Entry 9G2B (electron microscopy, 3.20 A resolution); this record covers chains B and C of the 15 polymer chains in the assembly.

== Chain B ==
Protein: DNA-directed RNA polymerase I subunit RPA135
Source organism: Saccharomyces cerevisiae
Notes: EC 2.7.7.6
UniProt: P22138 (RPA2_YEAST); residues 1-1203 here = UniProt positions 1-1203
Chain sequence (1203 residues; row label = number of the first residue in the row):
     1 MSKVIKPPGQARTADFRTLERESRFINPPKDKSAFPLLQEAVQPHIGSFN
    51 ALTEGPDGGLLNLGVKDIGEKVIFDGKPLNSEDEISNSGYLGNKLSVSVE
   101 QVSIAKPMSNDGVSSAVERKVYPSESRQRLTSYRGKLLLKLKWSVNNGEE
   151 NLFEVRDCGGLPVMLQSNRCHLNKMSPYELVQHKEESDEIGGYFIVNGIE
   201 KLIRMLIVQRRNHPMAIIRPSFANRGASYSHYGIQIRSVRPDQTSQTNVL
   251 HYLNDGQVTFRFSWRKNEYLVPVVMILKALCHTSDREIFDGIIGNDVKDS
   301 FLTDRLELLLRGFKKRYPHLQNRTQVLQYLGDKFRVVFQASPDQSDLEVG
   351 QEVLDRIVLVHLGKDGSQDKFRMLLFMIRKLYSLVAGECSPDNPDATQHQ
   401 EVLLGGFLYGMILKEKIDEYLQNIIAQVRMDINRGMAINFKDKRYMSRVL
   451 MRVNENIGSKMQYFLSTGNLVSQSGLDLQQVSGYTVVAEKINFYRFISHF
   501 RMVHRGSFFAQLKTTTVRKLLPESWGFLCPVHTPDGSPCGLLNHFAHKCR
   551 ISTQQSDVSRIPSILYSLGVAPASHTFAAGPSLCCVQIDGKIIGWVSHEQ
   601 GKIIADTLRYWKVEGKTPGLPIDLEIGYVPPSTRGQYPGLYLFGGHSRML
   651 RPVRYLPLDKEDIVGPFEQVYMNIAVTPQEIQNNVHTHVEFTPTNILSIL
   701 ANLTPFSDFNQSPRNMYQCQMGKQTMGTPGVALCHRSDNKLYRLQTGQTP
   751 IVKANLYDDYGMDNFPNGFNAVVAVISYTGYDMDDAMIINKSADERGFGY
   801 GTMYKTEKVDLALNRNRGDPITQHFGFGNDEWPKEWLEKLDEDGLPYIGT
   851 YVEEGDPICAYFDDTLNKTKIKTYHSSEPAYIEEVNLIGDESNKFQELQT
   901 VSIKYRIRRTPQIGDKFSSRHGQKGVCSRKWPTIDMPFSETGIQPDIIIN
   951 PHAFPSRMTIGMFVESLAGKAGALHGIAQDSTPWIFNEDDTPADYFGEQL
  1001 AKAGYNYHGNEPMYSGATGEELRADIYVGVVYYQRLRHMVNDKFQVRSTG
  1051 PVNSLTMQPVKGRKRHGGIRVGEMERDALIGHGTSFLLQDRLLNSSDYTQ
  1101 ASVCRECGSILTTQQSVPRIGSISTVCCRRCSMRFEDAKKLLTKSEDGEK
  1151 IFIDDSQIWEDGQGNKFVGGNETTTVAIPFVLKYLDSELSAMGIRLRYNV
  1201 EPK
Unresolved in the structure: 1-9, 79-88, 112-115, 1139-1154
Swiss-Prot annotation at these positions:
  - zinc finger: Cys1104 to Cys1131 (C4-type)
  - modified residue: Ser2 (N-acetylserine), Ser81 (Phosphoserine), Ser1156 (Phosphoserine)
  - mutagenesis: Cys1104 (C1104A: No effect; when associated with A-1107; A-1128 and A-1131), Cys1107 (C1107A: Lethal. Abolishes recruitment of RPA1 to Pol I. No effect; when associated with A-1104; A-1128 and A-1131), Cys1127 (C1127R: Responsible of suppression of RPA190-5 and RPA190-1 mutations), Cys1128 (C1128A: No effect; when associated with A-1104; A-1107 and A-1131), Cys1131 (C1131A: No effect; when associated with A-1104; A-1107 and A-1128)
Metal / ion sites: Zn2+: Cys1104, Cys1107, Cys1128, Cys1131

== Chain C ==
Protein: DNA-directed RNA polymerases I and III subunit RPAC1
Source organism: Saccharomyces cerevisiae
UniProt: P07703 (RPAC1_YEAST); residue numbers follow UniProt; this construct covers 1-335
Chain sequence (335 residues; row label = number of the first residue in the row):
     1 MSNIVGIEYNRVTNTTSTDFPGFSKDAENEWNVEKFKKDFEVNISSLDAR
    51 EANFDLINIDTSIANAFRRIMISEVPSVAAEYVYFFNNTSVIQDEVLAHR
   101 IGLVPLKVDPDMLTWVDSNLPDDEKFTDENTIVLSLNVKCTRNPDAPKGS
   151 TDPKELYNNAHVYARDLKFEPQGRQSTTFADCPVVPADPDILLAKLRPGQ
   201 EISLKAHCILGIGGDHAKFSPVSTASYRLLPQINILQPIKGESARRFQKC
   251 FPPGVIGIDEGSDEAYVKDARKDTVSREVLRYEEFADKVKLGRVRNHFIF
   301 NVESAGAMTPEEIFFKSVRILKNKAEYLKNCPITQ
Unresolved in the structure: 1-29, 334-335
Swiss-Prot annotation at these positions:
  - modified residue: Ser2 (N-acetylserine), Ser17 (Phosphoserine)

== How chain B and chain C interact ==
Pairs across the interface (57):
  Ile26(B) - Thr151(C)
  Arg743(B) - Gln93(C)  hydrogen bond
  Gln745(B) - Gln93(C)  hydrogen bond
  Gln745(B) - Val96(C)
  Lys791(B) - Gly214(C)
  Ser792(B) - Ala217(C)
  Glu795(B) - His99(C)  hydrogen bond (backbone-side chain)
  Glu795(B) - Asp215(C)
  Glu795(B) - His216(C)  hydrogen bond (backbone-side chain)
  Glu795(B) - Ala217(C)  hydrogen bond (side chain-backbone)
  Arg796(B) - His99(C)
  Arg796(B) - Leu103(C)
  Gly797(B) - His99(C)
  Tyr800(B) - Glu95(C)
  Tyr800(B) - Val96(C)  hydrophobic
  Thr802(B) - Gln93(C)
  Tyr804(B) - Gln93(C)
  Arg906(B) - Gln93(C)
  Arg906(B) - Asp94(C)
  Arg906(B) - Glu95(C)  salt bridge
  Arg908(B) - Glu95(C)
  Thr933(B) - Ile72(C)
  Ile934(B) - Arg68(C)
  Ile934(B) - Arg69(C)  hydrogen bond (backbone-side chain)
  Ile934(B) - Ile72(C)  hydrophobic
  Ile934(B) - Ser73(C)
  Asp935(B) - Arg69(C)  salt bridge
  Phe938(B) - Arg68(C)
  Phe938(B) - Tyr227(C)
  Glu940(B) - Arg228(C)  salt bridge
  Glu940(B) - Leu229(C)
  Glu940(B) - Val275(C)
  Glu940(B) - Arg293(C)  salt bridge
  Gly942(B) - Thr224(C)  hydrogen bond (backbone-side chain)
  Gly942(B) - Ser226(C)
  Gly1004(B) - Thr274(C)
  Gly1004(B) - Ser276(C)  hydrogen bond (backbone-side chain)
  Asn1006(B) - Ser276(C)
  Tyr1007(B) - Arg281(C)
  Pro1012(B) - Val275(C)
  Pro1012(B) - Arg277(C)
  Tyr1014(B) - Arg228(C)
  Tyr1014(B) - Leu229(C)  hydrogen bond (side chain-backbone)
  Tyr1014(B) - Arg293(C)  hydrogen bond
  Gly1016(B) - Asn65(C)
  Gly1016(B) - Arg68(C)  hydrogen bond (backbone-side chain)
  Gly1016(B) - Arg69(C)  hydrogen bond (backbone-side chain)
  Ala1017(B) - Asn65(C)  hydrogen bond (backbone-side chain)
  Ala1017(B) - Arg69(C)
  Thr1018(B) - Thr61(C)
  Gly1019(B) - Thr61(C)
  Gly1019(B) - Asn65(C)
  Gly1019(B) - Tyr227(C)  hydrogen bond (backbone-side chain)
  Glu1020(B) - Thr61(C)
  Glu1021(B) - Arg293(C)  salt bridge
  Glu1021(B) - Arg295(C)  salt bridge
  Asp1025(B) - Arg277(C)  salt bridge
Other interface residues (no listed pair), chain B (38 interface residues in all): Asn27, Tyr881, Gln944, Ala1001, Tyr1005, His1008, Ser1015
Other interface residues (no listed pair), chain C (31 interface residues in all): Ser220, Glu278

== Summary ==
Chain B and chain C form an interface of 38 and 31 residues respectively, with 14 hydrogen bonds and 7 salt
bridges. Polar pairs include Arg906(B)-Glu95(C), Asp935(B)-Arg69(C) and Glu940(B)-Arg228(C). From UniProt: 5
mutagenesis sites on chain B.
Chain B is DNA-directed RNA polymerase I subunit RPA135 and chain C is DNA-directed RNA polymerases I and III
subunit RPAC1, both from Saccharomyces cerevisiae; the structure, Yeast RNA polymerase I elongation complex
stalled by an apurinic site, 12-subunit, was determined by electron microscopy, deposited together with 9G1V,
9G1X, 9G23, 9G24, 9G26, 9G27, 9G29 and 9G2C.
